PDB entry 9C79 | X-ray diffraction, 1.46 A resolution | chains L and D of the 3 polymer chains in the assembly

== Chain L ==
Protein: Monoclonal antibody MAD21-101 Fab Light Chain
Source organism: Homo sapiens
Notes: antibody fragment or engineered binder
Sequence (218 residues; numbered 1 to 212 plus 6 insertion-coded residues; the number before each row is that of its first residue; a row labelled like 27A-27F holds insertion residues (27A, then the next letters in order)):
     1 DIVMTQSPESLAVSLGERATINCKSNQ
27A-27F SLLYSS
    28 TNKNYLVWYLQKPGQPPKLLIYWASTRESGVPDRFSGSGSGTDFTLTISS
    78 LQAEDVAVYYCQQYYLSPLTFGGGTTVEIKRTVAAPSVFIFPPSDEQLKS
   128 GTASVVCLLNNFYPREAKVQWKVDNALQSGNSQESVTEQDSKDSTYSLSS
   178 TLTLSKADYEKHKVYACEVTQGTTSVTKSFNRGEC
Disordered / not traced: 212
Disulfides: Cys23-Cys88, Cys134-Cys194

== Chain D ==
Protein: Circumsporozoite protein
UniProt: Q7K740 (CSP_PLAF7); residue numbers follow UniProt; this construct covers 96-113
Sequence (18 residues; each row starts with the number of its first residue):
    96 EPADGNPDPNANPNVDPN
Modified / non-standard residues: Glu96 (pyroglutamic acid; PCA)
What the authors report for this chain:
  - mutagenesis - P97A, A98V, D99A: decreased binding to MAD21-101
  - mutagenesis - G100A: decreased binding to MAD22-38

== How chain L and chain D interact ==
Residue-residue contacts - 11 pairs, chain L then chain D:
  Tyr27D(L) - Pro97(D)  hydrophobic
  Tyr32(L) - Pro97(D)
  Tyr91(L) - Glu96(D)
  Tyr91(L) - Pro97(D)
  Tyr92(L) - Glu96(D)
  Tyr92(L) - Pro97(D)
  Tyr92(L) - Ala98(D)  hydrogen bond (backbone-backbone)
  Leu93(L) - Ala98(D)
  Leu93(L) - Asp99(D)
  Ser94(L) - Glu96(D)
  Ser94(L) - Asp99(D)  hydrogen bond
Interface residues without a listed pair, chain L (7 interface residues in all): Leu96
From the paper, about this interface:
  - specific contacts: Tyr32(L)-Pro97(D) (hydrophobic contact), Tyr91(L)-Pro97(D) (hydrophobic contact), Tyr92(L)-Pro97(D) (hydrophobic contact)
  - epitope / paratope residues, chain L: Tyr32(L), Tyr91(L), Tyr92(L), Leu93(L)

== In short ==
The interface between chain L and chain D involves 7 residues on one side and 4 on the other; the contacts
include 2 hydrogen bonds. Polar contacts include Ser94(L)-Asp99(D) and Tyr92(L)-Ala98(D). The paper describes
hydrophobic contacts between Tyr32(L) and Pro97(D), Tyr91(L) and Pro97(D) and Tyr92(L) and Pro97(D). The paper
reports that P97A, A98V and D99A of chain D reduce binding to MAD21-101; epitope/paratope residues Tyr32(L),
Tyr91(L) and Tyr92(L) among others.
Here chain L is Monoclonal antibody MAD21-101 Fab Light Chain (Homo sapiens) and chain D is Circumsporozoite
protein. Entry 9C79 (Human monoclonal antibody MAD21-101 bound to the N-terminus of cleaved circumsporozoite
protein) was determined by X-ray diffraction together with 9C7D from the same study.
